PDB entry 2Y36 | X-ray diffraction, 2.70 A resolution | chains H and P of the 3 polymer chains in the assembly

# Chain H
Molecule: Anti-np murine germline monoclonal antibody bbe6.12h3
Organism: Mus musculus
Notes: fragment: antigen-binding fragment, residue 1-220; antibody fragment or engineered binder
Sequence (220 residues; row label = number of the first residue in the row):
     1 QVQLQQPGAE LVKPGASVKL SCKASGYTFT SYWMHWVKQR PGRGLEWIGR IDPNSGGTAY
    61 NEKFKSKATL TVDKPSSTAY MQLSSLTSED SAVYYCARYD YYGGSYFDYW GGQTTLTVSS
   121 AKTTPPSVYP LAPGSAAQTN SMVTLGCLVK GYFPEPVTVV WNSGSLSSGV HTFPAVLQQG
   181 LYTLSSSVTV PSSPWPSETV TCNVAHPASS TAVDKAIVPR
Disordered / not traced: 136-140
Disulfide bonds: C22-C96, C147-C202

# Chain P
Molecule: Dodecapeptide (DLWTTAIPTIPS)
Sequence (12 residues; row label = number of the first residue in the row):
     1 DLWTTAIPTI PS
Disordered / not traced: 12

# Chain H / chain P interface
Residue-residue contacts (19; chain H residue first):
  W33(H) - W3(P)  hydrophobic
  W33(H) - T4(P)
  H35(H) - W3(P)
  R50(H) - W3(P)
  R50(H) - T4(P)
  G57(H) - I7(P)
  T58(H) - I7(P)  hydrogen bond (backbone-backbone)
  T58(H) - P8(P)
  T58(H) - T9(P)
  T58(H) - I10(P)
  T58(H) - P11(P)
  A59(H) - L2(P)  hydrophobic
  A59(H) - I7(P)  hydrophobic
  A59(H) - I10(P)
  A59(H) - P11(P)
  Y60(H) - I10(P)  hydrogen bond (backbone-backbone)
  Y60(H) - P11(P)
  K65(H) - I10(P)
  Y99(H) - W3(P)
Interface residues without a listed pair, chain H (10 interface residues in all): W47

# Overview
10 residues of chain H face 8 of chain P across their interface, with 2 hydrogen bonds. Backbone hydrogen
bonds pair T58(H)-I7(P) and Y60(H)-I10(P).
Here chain H is Anti-np murine germline monoclonal antibody bbe6.12h3 (Mus musculus) and chain P is
Dodecapeptide (DLWTTAIPTIPS). Entry 2Y36 (Crystal structure analysis of the anti-(4-hydroxy-3-nitrophenyl)-
acetyl murine germline antibody BBE6.12H3 Fab fragment in complex with ...) was determined by X-ray
diffraction, deposited together with 4A6Y, 2XZQ, 2Y06 and 2Y07.
